Entry 8IMM (electron microscopy, 2.76 A resolution); this record covers chains C and H of the 41 polymer chains in the assembly.

[Chain C]
Protein: CpcA
From: Anthocerotibacter panamensis
Sequence (163 residues; each row starts with the number of its first residue):
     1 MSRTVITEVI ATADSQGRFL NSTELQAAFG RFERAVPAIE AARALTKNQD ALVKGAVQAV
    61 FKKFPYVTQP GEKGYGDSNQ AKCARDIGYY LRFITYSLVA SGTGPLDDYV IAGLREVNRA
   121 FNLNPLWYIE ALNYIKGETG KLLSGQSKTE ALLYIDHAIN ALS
Unresolved in the structure: 1
Small-molecule neighbours:
  - phycocyanobilin (CYC), molecule 1: Leu25, Gln26, Phe29
  - phycocyanobilin (CYC), molecule 2: Arg34, Gln146, Thr149, Glu150, Leu153
  - phycocyanobilin (CYC), molecule 3: Val60, Phe61, Val67, Lys73, Gly74, Asn79, Lys82, Cys83, Arg85, Asp86, Tyr89, Tyr90, Phe93, Tyr109, Val110, Val117, Phe121, Leu123, Trp127, Tyr128

[Chain H]
Protein: CpcB
From: Anthocerotibacter panamensis
Sequence (172 residues; numbered 1 to 172; the number before each row is that of its first residue):
     1 MNDVFTRAIA QADLKGSFLL ESDLDKLASF AKEGVKRLDA VAALTNNAPA IISDAAHKLF
    61 AEQQELIQPG GNAYPHRRMA ACLRDMEIIL RYVSYALLAG DASVLDDRCL NGLRETYNAL
   121 GTPTQSVARA VQLMKDAAMV HLKSTANVTV GDCSSLYSEA ATYFDKAAAS IA
Small-molecule neighbours:
  - phycocyanobilin (CYC), molecule 1: Val35, Lys36, Leu38, Asp39, Ala40, Leu142, Ser144, Thr145, Val148, Thr149, Val150, Gly151, Asp152, Cys153, Leu156, Tyr157
  - phycocyanobilin (CYC), molecule 2: His57, Ile67, Tyr74, Pro75, His76, Met79
  - phycocyanobilin (CYC), molecule 3: Leu59, Leu66, Asn72, Ala73, Arg77, Arg78, Ala81, Cys82, Arg84, Asp85, Met86, Ile88, Arg108, Cys109, Gly112, Leu113, Thr116, Tyr117, Leu120, Thr122, Ser126, Val127, Ala130

[Interface between chain C and chain H]
Contacting residue pairs - 23 pairs, chain C then chain H:
  Arg85(C) - Ile67(H)
  Tyr89(C) - Pro69(H)
  Tyr89(C) - Tyr74(H)
  Arg92(C) - Tyr74(H)  hydrogen bond
  Phe93(C) - Tyr74(H)
  Tyr109(C) - His76(H)
  Val110(C) - His76(H)
  Ala112(C) - His76(H)
  Ala112(C) - Arg77(H)  hydrogen bond (backbone-backbone)
  Gly113(C) - His76(H)  hydrogen bond (backbone-side chain)
  Gly113(C) - Ala80(H)
  Leu114(C) - His76(H)
  Val117(C) - His76(H)
  Val117(C) - Met79(H)  hydrophobic
  Val117(C) - Ala80(H)
  Val117(C) - Leu83(H)  hydrophobic
  Ala120(C) - Ser53(H)
  Ala120(C) - Leu83(H)  hydrophobic
  Phe121(C) - Ala56(H)  hydrophobic
  Phe121(C) - His57(H)
  Phe121(C) - Phe60(H)  hydrophobic
  Phe121(C) - Met79(H)  hydrophobic
  Phe121(C) - Leu83(H)  hydrophobic
Other interface residues (no listed pair), chain C (14 interface residues in all): Asp108, Glu116
Other interface residues (no listed pair), chain H (14 interface residues in all): Gln68, Pro75

[Overview]
The chain C/chain H interface involves 14 residues from each chain, with 3 hydrogen bonds. Polar pairs include
Arg92(C)-Tyr74(H), Gly113(C)-His76(H) and Ala112(C)-Arg77(H). One phycocyanobilin molecule is bound between
chain C and chain H. Bound to chain C: 3 copies of phycocyanobilin.
Here chain C is CpcA and chain H is CpcB, both from Anthocerotibacter panamensis. Entry 8IMM (Rs2'I-Rs2'II,
Rs1'I-Rs1'II, Rb'I-Rb'II cylinder in cyanobacterial phycobilisome from Anthocerotibacter panamensis (Cluster
E)) was determined by electron microscopy together with 8IMI, 8IMJ, 8IMK, 8IML, 8IMN and 8IMO from the same
study.
